PDB entry 8U89 | electron microscopy, 3.30 A resolution | chains A and C of the 3 polymer chains in the assembly

Chain A:
Name: Serine/threonine-protein phosphatase 2A 65 kDa regulatory subunit A alpha isoform
Source organism: Homo sapiens
UniProt: P30153 (2AAA_HUMAN); numbering as in UniProt (aligned over 1-589)
Chain sequence (589 residues; each row starts with the number of its first residue):
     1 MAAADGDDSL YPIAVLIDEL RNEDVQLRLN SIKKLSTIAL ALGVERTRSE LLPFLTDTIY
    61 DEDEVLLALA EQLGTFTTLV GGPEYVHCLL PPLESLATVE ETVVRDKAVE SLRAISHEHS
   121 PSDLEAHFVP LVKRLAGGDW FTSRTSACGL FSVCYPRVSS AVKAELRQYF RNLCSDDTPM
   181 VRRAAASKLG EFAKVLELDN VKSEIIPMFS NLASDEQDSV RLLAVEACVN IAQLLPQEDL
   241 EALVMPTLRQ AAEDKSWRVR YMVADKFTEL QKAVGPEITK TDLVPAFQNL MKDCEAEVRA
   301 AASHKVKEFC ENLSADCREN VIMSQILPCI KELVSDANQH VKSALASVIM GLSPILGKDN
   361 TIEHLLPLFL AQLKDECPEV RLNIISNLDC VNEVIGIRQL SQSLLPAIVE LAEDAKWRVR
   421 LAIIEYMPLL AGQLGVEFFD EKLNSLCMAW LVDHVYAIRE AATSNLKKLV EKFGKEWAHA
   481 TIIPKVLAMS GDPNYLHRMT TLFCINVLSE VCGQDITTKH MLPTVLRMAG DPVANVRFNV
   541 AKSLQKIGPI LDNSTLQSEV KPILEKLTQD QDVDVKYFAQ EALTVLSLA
Not modelled in the structure: 1-23

Chain C:
Name: Serine/threonine-protein phosphatase 2A catalytic subunit alpha isoform
Source organism: Homo sapiens
Notes: EC 3.1.3.16
UniProt: P67775 (PP2AA_HUMAN); numbering as in UniProt (aligned over 1-309)
Chain sequence (309 residues; row label = number of the first residue in the row):
     1 MDEKVFTKEL DQWIEQLNEC KQLSESQVKS LCEKAKEILT KESNVQEVRC PVTVCGDVHG
    61 QFHDLMELFR IGGKSPDTNY LFMGDYVDRG YYSVETVTLL VALKVRYRER ITILRGNHES
   121 RQITQVYGFY DECLRKYGNA NVWKYFTDLF DYLPLTALVD GQIFCLHGGL SPSIDTLDHI
   181 RALDRLQEVP HEGPMCDLLW SDPDDRGGWG ISPRGAGYTF GQDISETFNH ANGLTLVSRA
   241 HQLVMEGYNW CHDRNVVTIF SAPNYCYRCG NQAAIMELDD TLKYSFLQFD PAPRRGEPHV
   301 TRRTPDYFL
Not modelled in the structure: 1, 298-303
Metal / ion sites: Mn2+ site 1: Asp57, Asp85; Mn2+ site 2: Asp85, Asn117, His167, His241

Interface between chain A and chain C:
Pairs across the interface (51; chain A residue first):
  Val25(A) with Leu309(C)
  Asp63(A) with Tyr307(C), hydrogen bond; Phe308(C)
  Glu64(A) with Tyr307(C); Phe308(C); Leu309(C), hydrogen bond (side chain-backbone)
  Leu67(A) with Phe308(C), hydrophobic
  Glu101(A) with Tyr307(C)
  Val103(A) with Phe308(C), hydrophobic
  Lys416(A) with Asp290(C), salt bridge
  Trp417(A) with Glu67(C), hydrogen bond; Ile71(C)
  Arg418(A) with Glu67(C), salt bridge; Arg70(C); Pro293(C)
  His454(A) with Ile71(C); Leu287(C)
  Val455(A) with Ile71(C)
  Tyr456(A) with Arg70(C); Ile71(C), hydrogen bond (backbone-backbone); Gly73(C); Lys74(C)
  Ala457(A) with Arg70(C), hydrogen bond (backbone-backbone)
  Pro493(A) with Asp280(C)
  Asn494(A) with Asp279(C)
  Tyr495(A) with Pro51(C), hydrophobic; Asp77(C); Thr78(C); Asn79(C), hydrogen bond (side chain-backbone); Asp280(C)
  Leu496(A) with Glu277(C)
  Arg498(A) with Asp280(C), salt bridge
  Met499(A) with Asp77(C)
  Val533(A) with Asp280(C)
  Ala534(A) with Arg110(C)
  Asn535(A) with Pro76(C), hydrogen bond (side chain-backbone); Asp77(C), hydrogen bond (side chain-backbone); Thr78(C); Asn79(C), hydrogen bond; Arg110(C)
  Phe538(A) with Pro76(C)
  Asn539(A) with Asp77(C), hydrogen bond
  Lys542(A) with Asp77(C), salt bridge
  Asp572(A) with Arg110(C), salt bridge
  Val573(A) with Glu109(C)
  Asp574(A) with Arg106(C), salt bridge; Tyr107(C); Arg110(C), salt bridge
  Tyr577(A) with Lys8(C), hydrogen bond; Arg106(C)
  Glu581(A) with Lys8(C), salt bridge
Also at the interface, not in a pair above, chain A (31 interface residues in all): Phe503
Also at the interface, not in a pair above, chain C (26 interface residues in all): Asp11, Gly72

Summary:
31 residues of chain A face 26 of chain C across their interface; the contacts include 11 hydrogen bonds and 8
salt bridges. Among the polar pairs are Lys416(A)-Asp290(C), Arg418(A)-Glu67(C) and Arg498(A)-Asp280(C). The
Mn2+ site 1 is built by Asp57(C) and Asp85(C).
Here chain A is Serine/threonine-protein phosphatase 2A 65 kDa regulatory subunit A alpha isoform and chain C
is Serine/threonine-protein phosphatase 2A catalytic subunit alpha isoform, both from Homo sapiens. Entry 8U89
(The structure of the PP2A-B56Delta holoenzyme mutant - E197K) was determined by electron microscopy together
with 8U1X from the same study.
